4DV0 - chains A and N of the 21 polymer chains in the assembly; structure by X-ray diffraction, 3.85 A resolution.

[Chain A]
Molecule: 16S rRNA
Organism: Thermus thermophilus
Sequence (1522 nucleotides; numbered 0 to 1544 plus 19 insertion-coded residues; 42 numbers in that range are skipped by the numbering (no residue carries them; nothing is unmodelled there); the number before each row is that of its first residue; a row labelled like 190A-190L holds insertion residues (190A, then the next letters in order); numbering starts at 0):
     0 UUUGUUGGAGAGUUUGAUCCGGGCUCAGGGUGAACGCUGGCGGCGUGCCU
    50 AAGACAUGCAAGUCGUGCGGG
    73 CCGCGGGGUUUU
    88 ACUCCG
    95 UGGUC
   101 AGCGGCGGACGGGUGAGUAACGCGUGGGU
  129A G
   130 ACCUACCCGGAAGAGGGGGACAACCCGGGGAAACUCGGGCUAAUCCCCCA
   180 UGUGGACCCGC
190A-190L CCCUUGGGGUGU
   191 GUCCAAAGGGCUUU
   216 GCCCGCUUCCGGAUGGGCCCGCGUCCCAUCAGCUAGUUGGUGGGGUAAUG
   266 GCCCACCAAGGCGACGACGGGUAGCCGGUCUGAGAGGAUGGCCGGCCACA
   316 GGGGCACUGAGACACGGGCCCCACUCCUACGGGAGGCAGCAGUUAGGAAU
   366 CUUCCGCAAUGGGCGCAAGCCUGACGGAGCGACGCCGCUUGGAGGAAGAA
   416 GCCCUUCGGGGUGUAAACUCCUGAA
   442 CCCGGGACGAAACCCCCGACGA
   474 GGGGACUGACGGUACCGGG
   494 GUAAUAGCGCCGGCCAACUCCGUGCCAGCAGCCGCGGUAAUACGGAGGGC
   544 GCGAGCGUUACCCGGAUUCACUGGGCGUAAAGGGCGUGUAGGCGGCCUGG
   594 GGCGUCCCAUGUGAAAGACCACGGCUCAACCGUGGGGGAGCGUGGGAUAC
   644 GCUCAGGCUAGACGGUGGGAGAGGGUGGUGGAAUUCCCGGAGUAGCGGUG
   694 AAAUGCGCAGAUACCGGGAGGAACGCCGAUGGCGAAGGCAGCCACCUGGU
   744 CCACCCGUGACGCUGAGGCGCGAAAGCGUGGGGAGCAAACCGGAUUAGAU
   794 ACCCGGGUAGUCCACGCCCUAAACGAUGCGCGCUAGGUCUCUGGGUCU
   848 CCUGGGGGCCGAAGCUAACGCGUUAAGCGCGCCGCCUGGGGAGUACGGCC
   898 GCAAGGCUGAAACUCAAAGGAAUUGACGGGGGCCCGCACAAGCGGUGGAG
   948 CAUGUGGUUUAAUUCGAAGXAACGCGAAGAACCUUACCAGGCCUUGACAU
   998 GCUAGG
 1003A G
  1004 AACCCGGGUGAAAGCCUGGGGUGCCCC
1030A-1030D GCGA
  1031 GGGGAGCCCUAGCACAGGUGCUGCAUGGCCGUCGUCAGCUCGUGCCGUGA
  1081 GGUGUUGGGUUAAGUCCCGCAACGAGCGCAACCCCCGCCGUUAGUUGCCA
  1131 GCGGUUCGGCCGGGCACUCUAACGGGACUGCCCGCGAAA
  1171 GCGGGAGGAAGGAGGGGACGACGUCUGGUCAGCAUGGCCCUUACGGCCUG
  1221 GGCGACACACGUGCUACAAUGCCCACUACAAAGCGAUGCCACCCGGCAAC
  1271 GGGGAGCUAAUCGCAAAAAGGUGGGCCCAGUUCGGAUUGGGGUCUGCAAC
  1321 CCGACCCCAUGAAGCCGGAAUCGCUAGUAAUCGCGGAUCAG
 1361A C
  1362 CAUGCCGCGGUGAAUACGUUCCCGGGCCUUGUACACACXGCCXGUXACGC
  1412 CAUGGGAGCGGGCUCUACCCGAAGUCGCCGGG
  1446 AGCCUACGGG
  1459 CAGGCGCCGAGGGUAGGGCCCGUGACUGGGGCGAAGUCGUAACAAGGUAG
  1509 CUGUACCGGAAGGUGCGGCUGGAUCCACUCCUUUCU
Unresolved in the structure: 0-4, 1534-1538
Modified residues: PSU (pseudouridine-5'-monophosphate) at position 516, 7MG (7N-methyl-8-hydroguanosine-5'-monophosphate) at position 527, M2G (N2-dimethylguanosine-5'-monophosphate) at position 966, 5MC (5-methylcytidine-5'-monophosphate) at position 967, 2MG (2N-methylguanosine-5'-monophosphate) at position 1207, 5MC (5-methylcytidine-5'-monophosphate) at position 1400, 4OC (4n,o2'-methylcytidine-5'-monophosphate) at position 1402, 5MC (5-methylcytidine-5'-monophosphate) at position 1404, 5MC (5-methylcytidine-5'-monophosphate) at position 1407, UR3 (3-methyluridine-5'-monophoshate) at position 1498, MA6 (6N-dimethyladenosine-5'-monophoshate) at position 1518, MA6 (6N-dimethyladenosine-5'-monophoshate) at position 1519, PSU (pseudouridine-5'-monophosphate) at position 1540, PSU (pseudouridine-5'-monophosphate) at position 1541
Differences from the reference sequence: engineered mutation G20 (U666 in M26923.1); conflict C1534 (A2157 in M26923.1), A1535 (C2158 in M26923.1)
Bound ions: Mg2+ site 1 near U5 (its only coordinating residue here); Mg2+ site 2 near U12 (its only coordinating residue here); Mg2+ site 3 near G21 (its only coordinating residue here); Mg2+ site 4: A59, U387; Mg2+ site 5: G61, U62, G105; Mg2+ site 6 near C89 (its only coordinating residue here); Mg2+ site 7 near U98 (its only coordinating residue here); Mg2+ site 8 near A109 (its only coordinating residue here); Mg2+ site 9 near G111 (its only coordinating residue here); Mg2+ site 10: G117, G289; Mg2+ site 11: C121, U125; Mg2+ site 12 near C175 (its only coordinating residue here); 92 more Mg2+ sites not listed

[Chain N]
Name: ribosomal protein S14
Organism: Thermus thermophilus
UniProt: Q5SHQ1 (RS14Z_THET8); numbering as in UniProt (aligned over 1-61)
Sequence (61 residues; each row starts with the number of its first residue):
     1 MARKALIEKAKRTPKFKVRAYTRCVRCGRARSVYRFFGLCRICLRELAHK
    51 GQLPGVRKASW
Unresolved in the structure: 1
Bound ions: Zn2+: Cys24, Cys27, Cys40, Cys43

[Chain A / chain N interface]
Pairs across the interface - 71 pairs, chain A then chain N:
  G973(A) - Arg41(N)  hydrogen bond to the phosphate
  A974(A) - Arg29(N)  salt bridge to the phosphate
  A974(A) - Arg31(N)  hydrogen bond to the base
  A974(A) - Ser32(N)  phosphate contact
  A974(A) - Arg41(N)  salt bridge to the phosphate
  A975(A) - Ser32(N)  hydrogen bond to the sugar
  A975(A) - Tyr34(N)  base contact
  G976(A) - Arg31(N)  phosphate contact
  G976(A) - Ser32(N)  phosphate contact
  C979(A) - Val18(N)  base contact
  C979(A) - Arg19(N)  hydrogen bond to the base
  C980(A) - Arg19(N)  hydrogen bond to the sugar
  C980(A) - Tyr21(N)  sugar contact
  U981(A) - Leu6(N)  phosphate contact
  U981(A) - Glu8(N)  phosphate contact
  U981(A) - Tyr21(N)  sugar contact
  U981(A) - Arg23(N)  phosphate contact
  U981(A) - Ala30(N)  phosphate contact
  U982(A) - Arg23(N)  salt bridge to the phosphate
  U982(A) - Ala30(N)  phosphate contact
  U982(A) - Arg31(N)  hydrogen bond to the base
  A983(A) - Arg3(N)  salt bridge to the phosphate
  A983(A) - Arg31(N)  base contact
  A994(A) - Lys11(N)  hydrogen bond to the sugar
  C995(A) - Lys4(N)  hydrogen bond to the base
  A1015(A) - Lys15(N)  hydrogen bond to the phosphate
  G1047(A) - Lys4(N)  salt bridge to the phosphate
  G1048(A) - Arg3(N)  phosphate contact
  G1048(A) - Lys4(N)  hydrogen bond to the phosphate
  U1049(A) - Arg3(N)  phosphate contact
  C1059(A) - Arg45(N)  hydrogen bond to the phosphate
  C1060(A) - Arg45(N)  salt bridge to the phosphate
  C1114(A) - Ser60(N)  hydrogen bond to the sugar
  C1115(A) - Ser60(N)  sugar contact
  C1115(A) - Trp61(N)  hydrogen bond to the sugar
  G1186(A) - Trp61(N)  base contact
  G1187(A) - Ser60(N)  hydrogen bond to the base
  G1187(A) - Trp61(N)  hydrogen bond to the sugar
  A1188(A) - Lys58(N)  hydrogen bond to the sugar
  A1188(A) - Ser60(N)  sugar contact
  C1189(A) - Lys58(N)  salt bridge to the phosphate
  G1202(A) - Arg26(N)  base contact
  G1202(A) - Cys27(N)  hydrogen bond to the sugar
  G1202(A) - Arg29(N)  sugar contact
  G1202(A) - Ile42(N)  base contact
  G1202(A) - Cys43(N)  base contact
  G1202(A) - Glu46(N)  base contact
  C1203(A) - Ala2(N)  phosphate contact
  C1203(A) - Cys27(N)  sugar contact
  G1216(A) - Arg3(N)  salt bridge to the phosphate
  G1216(A) - Ala5(N)  phosphate contact
  C1217(A) - Arg3(N)  salt bridge to the phosphate
  C1217(A) - Ala5(N)  phosphate contact
  C1217(A) - Glu8(N)  phosphate contact
  U1219(A) - Lys15(N)  salt bridge to the phosphate
  U1219(A) - Arg19(N)  salt bridge to the phosphate
  G1316(A) - Val18(N)  phosphate contact
  C1317(A) - Phe16(N)  stacking on the base
  C1317(A) - Lys17(N)  hydrogen bond to the phosphate
  C1317(A) - Val18(N)  phosphate contact
  C1317(A) - Arg19(N)  base contact
  A1357(A) - Tyr34(N)  sugar contact
  U1358(A) - Thr22(N)  phosphate contact
  U1358(A) - Val33(N)  sugar contact
  U1358(A) - Arg35(N)  phosphate contact
  U1358(A) - Phe36(N)  phosphate contact
  C1359(A) - Thr22(N)  hydrogen bond to the phosphate
  C1359(A) - Arg35(N)  base contact
  A1360(A) - Val18(N)  base contact
  A1360(A) - Arg35(N)  salt bridge to the phosphate
  C1369(A) - Trp61(N)  hydrogen bond to the phosphate
Interface residues without a listed pair, chain A (41 interface residues in all): A977, A1016, A1046, C1218, A1318, G1368
Interface residues without a listed pair, chain N (34 interface residues in all): Ala20

[Overview]
Chain A and chain N form an interface of 41 and 34 residues respectively, with 20 hydrogen bonds, 12 salt
bridges and 1 aromatic stacking contact. Among the polar pairs are A974(A)-Arg31(N), C979(A)-Arg19(N) and
U982(A)-Arg31(N). A59(A) and U387(A) form the Mg2+ site 4.
Chain A is 16S rRNA and chain N is ribosomal protein S14, both from Thermus thermophilus; the structure,
Crystal structure of the Thermus thermophilus 30S ribosomal subunit with a 16S rRNA mutation, U20G, was
determined by X-ray diffraction.
